Entry 4OWW (X-ray diffraction, 2.30 A resolution); this record covers chains A and C of the 4 polymer chains in the assembly.

== Chain A ==
Molecule: Integrator complex subunit 3
Source organism: Homo sapiens
Reference sequence: Q68E01 (INT3_HUMAN), isoform Q68E01-2; numbering as in UniProt (aligned over 1-500)
Sequence (500 residues; each row starts with the number of its first residue):
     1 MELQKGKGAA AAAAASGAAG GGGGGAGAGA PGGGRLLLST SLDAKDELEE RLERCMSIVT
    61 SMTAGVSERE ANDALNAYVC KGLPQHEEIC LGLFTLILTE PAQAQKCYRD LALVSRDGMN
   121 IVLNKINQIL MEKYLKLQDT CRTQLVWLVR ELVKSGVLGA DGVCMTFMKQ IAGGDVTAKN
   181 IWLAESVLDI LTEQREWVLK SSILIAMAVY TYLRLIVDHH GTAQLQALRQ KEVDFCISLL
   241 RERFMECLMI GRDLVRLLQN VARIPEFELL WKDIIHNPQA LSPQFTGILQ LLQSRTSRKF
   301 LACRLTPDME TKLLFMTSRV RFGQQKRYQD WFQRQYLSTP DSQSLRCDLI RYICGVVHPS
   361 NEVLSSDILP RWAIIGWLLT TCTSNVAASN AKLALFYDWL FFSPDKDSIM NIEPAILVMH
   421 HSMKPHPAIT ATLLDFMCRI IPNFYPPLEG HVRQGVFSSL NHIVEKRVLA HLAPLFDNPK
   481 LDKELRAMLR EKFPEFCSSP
Not modelled in the structure: 1-34, 498-500
UniProt features mapped onto this chain:
  - modified residue: Met1 (N-acetylmethionine)

== Chain C ==
Molecule: SOSS complex subunit C
Source organism: Homo sapiens
Reference sequence: Q9NRY2 (SOSSC_HUMAN); residue numbers follow UniProt; this construct covers 1-104
Sequence (104 residues; numbered 1 to 104; the number before each row is that of its first residue):
     1 MAANSSGQGF QNKNRVAILA ELDKEKRKLL MQNQSSTNHP GASIALSRPS LNKDFRDHAE
    61 QQHIAAQQKA ALQHAHAHSS GYFITQDSAF GNLILPVLPR LDPE
Not modelled in the structure: 1-61, 101-104
UniProt features mapped onto this chain:
  - modified residue: Ala2 (N-acetylalanine), Ser50 (Phosphoserine)

== Interface between chain A and chain C ==
Contacting residue pairs (57; chain A residue first):
  Arg229(A) with Ser80(C), hydrogen bond
  Val255(A) with Leu98(C), hydrophobic
  Gln259(A) with Gly81(C); Tyr82(C), hydrogen bond (backbone-backbone); Pro96(C); Val97(C); Leu98(C)
  Asn260(A) with Ser80(C); Gly81(C), hydrogen bond (backbone-backbone)
  Val261(A) with Ser80(C)
  Ala262(A) with Ser80(C), hydrogen bond (backbone-backbone); Tyr82(C), hydrophobic; Pro99(C), hydrophobic
  Arg263(A) with His76(C), hydrogen bond (side chain-backbone); Ser79(C), hydrogen bond (side chain-backbone); Ser80(C), hydrogen bond (backbone-backbone); Gly81(C)
  Ile264(A) with Ser80(C)
  Trp271(A) with Leu98(C), hydrophobic; Pro99(C), hydrophobic
  Ile275(A) with Pro99(C)
  Ile288(A) with Leu98(C), hydrophobic
  Val386(A) with Ala75(C), hydrophobic; Ser79(C); Phe83(C), hydrophobic
  Ser389(A) with Ile94(C), hydrogen bond (side chain-backbone); Leu95(C); Pro96(C)
  Asn390(A) with Phe83(C); Pro96(C)
  Lys392(A) with Gly91(C), hydrogen bond (side chain-backbone); Asn92(C), hydrogen bond
  Leu393(A) with Pro96(C)
  Thr432(A) with Phe90(C), hydrogen bond (side chain-backbone); Asn92(C), hydrogen bond (backbone-side chain)
  Asp435(A) with Ser88(C), hydrogen bond; Phe90(C); Asn92(C), hydrogen bond
  Phe436(A) with Asn92(C); Leu95(C), hydrophobic; Pro96(C)
  Arg439(A) with Gln86(C), hydrogen bond; Asp87(C), salt bridge; Ser88(C); Leu95(C)
  Ile440(A) with Pro96(C)
  Asn443(A) with Ile84(C); Gln86(C), hydrogen bond; Leu95(C); Val97(C); Arg100(C), hydrogen bond (backbone-side chain)
  Phe444(A) with Val97(C); Leu98(C), hydrogen bond (backbone-backbone)
  Tyr445(A) with Leu98(C), hydrophobic
  Asp482(A) with Phe90(C)
  Glu484(A) with Phe90(C)
  Leu485(A) with Phe90(C), hydrophobic
Also at the interface, not in a pair above, chain A (30 interface residues in all): Asn385, Ala431, Pro446
Also at the interface, not in a pair above, chain C (22 interface residues in all): Ala89
The authors on this interface:
  - pairs named by the authors: Asp435(A)-Asn92(C)
  - hot spots on chain A (mutagenesis) - R439A: decreased binding to SOSS complex subunit C (chain C)
  - hot spots on chain C (mutagenesis) - L95A, P99A: abolished binding to Integrator complex subunit 3 (chain A)

== Overview ==
30 residues of chain A and 22 residues of chain C are in contact; the contacts include 18 hydrogen bonds and 1
salt bridge. Polar contacts include Arg439(A)-Asp87(C), Arg229(A)-Ser80(C) and Arg263(A)-His76(C). The authors
report a contact between Asp435(A) and Asn92(C). From the paper: L95A and P99A of chain C abolish binding to
Integrator complex subunit 3 (chain A); R439A of chain A reduces binding to SOSS complex subunit C (chain C).
Chain A is Integrator complex subunit 3 and chain C is SOSS complex subunit C, both from Homo sapiens; the
structure, Structural basis of SOSS1 in complex with a 35nt ssDNA, was determined by X-ray diffraction
together with 4OWT and 4OWX from the same study.
